PDB entry 7ZQB | electron microscopy, 3.88 A resolution | chains W and b of the 36 polymer chains in the assembly

Chain W:
Molecule: Distal tail protein
Organism: Escherichia phage T5
UniProt: Q6QGE8 (DIT_BPT5); numbering as in UniProt (aligned over 1-204)
Amino-acid sequence (204 residues; numbered 1 to 204; the number before each row is that of its first residue):
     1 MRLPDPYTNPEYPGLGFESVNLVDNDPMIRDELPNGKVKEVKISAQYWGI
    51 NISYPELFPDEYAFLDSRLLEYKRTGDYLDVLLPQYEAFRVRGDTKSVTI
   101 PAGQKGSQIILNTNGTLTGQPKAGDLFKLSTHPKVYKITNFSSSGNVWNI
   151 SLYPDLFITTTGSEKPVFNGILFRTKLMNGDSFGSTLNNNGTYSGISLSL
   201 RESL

Chain b:
Molecule: Probable baseplate hub protein
Organism: Escherichia phage T5
UniProt: Q6QGE9 (BPPB3_BPT5); residues 1-949 here = UniProt positions 1-949
Amino-acid sequence (949 residues; numbered 1 to 949; the number before each row is that of its first residue):
     1 MKKILDSAKNYLNTHDKLKTACLIALELPSSSGSAATYIYLTDYFRDVTY
    51 NGILYRSGKVKSISSHKQNRQLSIGSLSFTITGTAEDEVLKLVQNGVSFL
   101 DRGITIHQAIINEEGNILPVDPDTDGPLLFFRGRITGGGIKDNVNTSGIG
   151 TSVITWNCSNQFYDFDRVNGRYTDDASHRGLEVVNGTLQPSNGAKRPEYQ
   201 EDYGFFHSNKSTTILAKYQVKEERYKLQSKKKLFGLSRSYSLKKYYETVT
   251 KEVDLDFNLAAKFIPVVYGVQKIPGIPIFADTELNNPNIVYVVYAFAEGE
   301 IDGFLDFYIGDSPMICFDETDSDTRTCFGRKKIVGDTMHRLAAGTSTSQP
   351 SVHGQEYKYNDGNGDIRIWTFHGKPDQTAAQVLVDIAKKKGFYLQNQNGN
   401 GPEYWDSRYKLLDTAYAIVRFTINENRTEIPEISAEVQGKKVKVYNSDGT
   451 IKADKTSLNGIWQLMDYLTSDRYGADITLDQFPLQKVISEAKILDIIDES
   501 YQTSWQPYWRYVGWNDPLSENRQIVQLNTILDTSESVFKNVQGILESFGG
   551 AINNLSGEYRITVEKYSTNPLRINFLDTYGDLDLSDTTGRNKFNSVQASL
   601 VDPALSWKTNSITFYNSKFKEQDKGLDKKLQLSFANITNYYTARSYADRE
   651 LKKSRYSRTLSFSVPYKFIGIEPNDPIAFTYERYGWKDKFFLVDEVENTR
   701 DGKINLVLQEYGEDVFINSEQVDNSGNDIPDISNNVLPPRDFKYTPTPGG
   751 VVGAIGKNGELSWLPSLTNNVVYYSIAHSGHVNPYIVQQLENNPNERMIQ
   801 EIIGEPAGLAIFELRAVDINGRRSSPVTLSVDLNSAKNLSVVSNFRVVNT
   851 ASGDVTEFVGPDVKLAWDKIPEEEIIPEIYYTLEIYDSQDRMLRSVRIED
   901 VYTYDYLLTYNKADFALLNSGALGINRKLRFRIRAEGENGEQSVGWATI
Disulfide bonds: C316-C327

Chain W / chain b interface:
Residue-residue contacts (35):
  M28(W) with K17(b)
  I29(W) with D701(b)
  D31(W) with Y579(b)
  L33(W) with Y579(b)
  P34(W) with T578(b); Y579(b); G580(b)
  N35(W) with L576(b), hydrogen bond (side chain-backbone)
  K37(W) with D16(b), salt bridge
  V38(W) with D16(b)
  K39(W) with D16(b), salt bridge
  E40(W) with D16(b); K17(b); L18(b), hydrogen bond (backbone-backbone)
  V41(W) with L18(b); T20(b)
  K42(W) with L18(b); K19(b); T20(b)
  I43(W) with T20(b); D43(b); F45(b); R700(b)
  S44(W) with F45(b)
  A45(W) with F45(b), hydrophobic
  K105(W) with R46(b); G115(b); N116(b)
  G106(W) with E114(b)
  D155(W) with K19(b), salt bridge; F45(b)
  L156(W) with R46(b)
  F157(W) with R46(b)
  D181(W) with G148(b); I149(b)
Other interface residues (no listed pair), chain b (23 interface residues in all): H15, Y44, E113, P665

Summary:
21 residues of chain W face 23 of chain b across their interface, with 2 hydrogen bonds and 3 salt bridges.
Among the polar pairs are K37(W)-D16(b), K39(W)-D16(b) and D155(W)-K19(b).
Chain W is Distal tail protein and chain b is Probable baseplate hub protein, both from Escherichia phage T5;
the structure, Tail tip of siphophage T5 : full structure, was determined by electron microscopy, deposited
together with 7QG9, 7ZHJ, 7ZN2, 7ZN4 and 7ZQP.
